5EA5 - chain F; structure by X-ray diffraction, 3.05 A resolution.

Chain F:
Protein: Fusion glycoprotein F0
Source organism: Human respiratory syncytial virus A (strain A2)
Notes: fragment: RSV F ectodomain
UniProt: P03420 (FUS_HRSVA); residues 1-513 here = UniProt positions 1-513
Amino-acid sequence (568 residues; each row starts with the number of its first residue):
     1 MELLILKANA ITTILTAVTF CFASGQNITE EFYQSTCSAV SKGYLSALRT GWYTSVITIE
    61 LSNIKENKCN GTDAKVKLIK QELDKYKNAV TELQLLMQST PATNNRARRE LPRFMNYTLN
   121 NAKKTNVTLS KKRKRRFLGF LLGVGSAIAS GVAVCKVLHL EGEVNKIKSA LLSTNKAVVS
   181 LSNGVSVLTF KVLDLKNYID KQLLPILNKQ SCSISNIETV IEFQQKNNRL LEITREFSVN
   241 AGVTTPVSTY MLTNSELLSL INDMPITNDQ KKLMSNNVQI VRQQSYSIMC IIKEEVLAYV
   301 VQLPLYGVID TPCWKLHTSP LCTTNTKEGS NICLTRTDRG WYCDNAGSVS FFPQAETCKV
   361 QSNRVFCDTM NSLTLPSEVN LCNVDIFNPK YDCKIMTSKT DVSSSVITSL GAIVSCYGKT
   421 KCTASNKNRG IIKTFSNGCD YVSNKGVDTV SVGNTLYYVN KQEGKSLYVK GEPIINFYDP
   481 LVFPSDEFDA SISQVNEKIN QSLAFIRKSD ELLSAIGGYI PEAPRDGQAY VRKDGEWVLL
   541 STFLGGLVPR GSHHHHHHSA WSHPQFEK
Not modelled in the structure: 1-26, 65-72, 105-136, 205-218, 507-568
Differences from the reference sequence: variant Ala102 (Pro in P03420), Val379 (Ile in P03420), Val447 (Met in P03420); engineered mutation Cys155 (Ser in P03420), Phe190 (Ser in P03420), Leu207 (Val in P03420), Cys290 (Ser in P03420); expression tag (514-568)
Disulfides: Cys37-Cys439, Cys155-Cys290, Cys313-Cys343, Cys322-Cys333, Cys358-Cys367, Cys382-Cys393, Cys416-Cys422
Residues lining bound ligands:
  - N-cyclohexyltaurine (NHE; 2-[N-cyclohexylamino]ethane sulfonic acid): Phe387, Phe477, Tyr478, Asp479, Val482, Asn496, Ile499, Leu503
  - d(-)-tartaric acid (TAR): Phe137, Leu138, Gly139, Phe140, Pro353, Gln354, Glu356
  - tmc353121 (TM3; 2-[[6-[[[2-(3-hydroxypropyl)-5-methylphenyl]amino]methyl]-2-[[3-(4-morpholinyl)propyl]amino]-1H-benzimidazol-1-yl]methyl]-6-methyl-3-pyridinol): Phe137, Phe140, Met396, Asp486, Glu487, Phe488, Asp489, Lys498
Swiss-Prot annotation at these positions:
  - region: Phe137 to Val157 (Fusion peptide)
  - site (Cleavage): Arg109, Glu110, Arg136, Phe137
  - glycosylation (N-linked (GlcNAc...) asparagine): Asn27, Asn70, Asn116, Asn120, Asn126, Asn500
What the authors report for this chain:
  - binding site for tmc353121: Phe140, Asp486, Glu487, Phe488
  - mutagenesis - D401E, E487D, F488L, D489E: decreased stability
  - mutagenesis - S398L, D486N: increased stability
  - mutagenesis - D489Y: unchanged stability
  - mutagenesis - L141W, G143S, K394R/S398L, S398L, T400A: decreased expression
  - mutagenesis - L141W, D486N: decreased growth

In short:
Ligands of chain F: N-cyclohexyltaurine, tmc353121 and d(-)-tartaric acid. The paper reports a binding site
for tmc353121 at Phe140, Asp486 and Glu487 among others; L141W, G143S and K394R/S398L, among others, reduce
expression; 11 substitutions were tested in all.
Chain F is Fusion glycoprotein F0 (Human respiratory syncytial virus A (strain A2)); the structure, Crystal
Structure of Inhibitor TMC-353121 in Complex with Prefusion RSV F Glycoprotein, was determined by X-ray
diffraction (same publication as 5EA3, 5EA4, 5EA6, 5EA7 and 5EA8).
